Entry 9I4X (electron microscopy, 2.79 A resolution); this record covers chains B and F of the 24 polymer chains in the assembly.

== Chain B ==
Protein: Cytochrome c1, heme protein
From: Toxoplasma gondii GT1
UniProtKB: S7W9J5 (S7W9J5_TOXGG); numbering as in UniProt (aligned over 1-398)
Sequence (398 residues; row label = number of the first residue in the row):
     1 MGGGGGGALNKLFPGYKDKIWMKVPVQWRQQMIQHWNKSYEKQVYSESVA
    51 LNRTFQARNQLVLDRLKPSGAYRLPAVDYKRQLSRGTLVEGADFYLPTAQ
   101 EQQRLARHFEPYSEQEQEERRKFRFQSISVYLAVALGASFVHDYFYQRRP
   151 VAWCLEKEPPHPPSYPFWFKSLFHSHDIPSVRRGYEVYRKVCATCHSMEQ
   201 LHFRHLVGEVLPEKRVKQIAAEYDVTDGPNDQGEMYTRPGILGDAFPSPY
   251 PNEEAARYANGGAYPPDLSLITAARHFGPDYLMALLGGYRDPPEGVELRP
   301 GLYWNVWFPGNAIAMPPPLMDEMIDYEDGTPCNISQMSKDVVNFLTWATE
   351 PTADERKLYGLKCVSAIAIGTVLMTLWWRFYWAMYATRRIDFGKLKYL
Not modelled in the structure: 1-155
Covalently attached groups: heme c (HEC) linked to Cys192, Cys195
Metal / ion sites: heme c Fe near His196 (its only coordinating residue here)
Ligand contacts: heme c (HEC): Val191, Thr194, His196, Asn260, Ala263, Tyr264, Pro265, Pro266, Leu268, Ile271, Arg275, Tyr281, Leu282, Leu285, Leu286, Phe308, Pro309, Ile313, Ala314, Met315, Pro316, Leu319, Leu345

== Chain F ==
Protein: Putative ubiquinol-cytochrome c reductase hinge protein
From: Toxoplasma gondii GT1
UniProtKB: S7VSS5 (S7VSS5_TOXGG); numbering as in UniProt (aligned over 1-89)
Sequence (89 residues; each row starts with the number of its first residue):
     1 MSYPYYCEFFVKFPNYIPPKDPAERLVDPRQKLEPGCTARCSLWVNEYDA
    51 CTKRVRARTDNKGNCSGQYEELHVCIDRCVAKDIFKYLK
Not modelled in the structure: 1
Cystine bridges: Cys37-Cys79, Cys41-Cys75, Cys51-Cys65

== Interface between chain B and chain F ==
Residue-residue contacts - 55 pairs, chain B then chain F:
  Lys157(B) - Glu70(F)  salt bridge
  Pro160(B) - Glu70(F)
  His161(B) - Arg78(F)  hydrogen bond (backbone-side chain)
  Pro163(B) - Ala81(F)  hydrophobic
  Ser164(B) - Glu8(F)  hydrogen bond
  Tyr165(B) - Phe85(F)  hydrophobic
  Pro166(B) - Val11(F)  hydrophobic
  Pro166(B) - Lys12(F)
  Pro166(B) - Phe13(F)
  Pro166(B) - Phe85(F)
  Phe167(B) - Phe13(F)
  Phe167(B) - Phe85(F)  hydrophobic
  Trp168(B) - Phe13(F)  hydrophobic
  Phe169(B) - Tyr5(F)  hydrophobic
  Lys170(B) - Cys7(F)
  Lys170(B) - Glu8(F)  salt bridge
  Ser171(B) - Phe13(F)
  His174(B) - Phe13(F)
  Thr272(B) - Pro4(F)  hydrogen bond (side chain-backbone)
  Ala273(B) - Tyr3(F)
  Pro279(B) - Pro4(F)
  Asp280(B) - Glu8(F)
  Met283(B) - Phe85(F)  hydrophobic
  Arg290(B) - Tyr69(F)
  Arg290(B) - His73(F)
  Arg290(B) - Asp77(F)  salt bridge
  Asp291(B) - Tyr69(F)  hydrogen bond (backbone-side chain)
  Pro293(B) - Tyr48(F)
  Pro293(B) - Cys65(F)
  Pro293(B) - Ser66(F)
  Pro293(B) - Tyr69(F)  hydrophobic
  Glu294(B) - Tyr48(F)  hydrogen bond (backbone-side chain)
  Glu294(B) - Asn64(F)
  Glu294(B) - Cys65(F)  hydrogen bond (backbone-backbone)
  Gly295(B) - Gly63(F)
  Gly295(B) - Asn64(F)
  Trp304(B) - Tyr69(F)
  Trp307(B) - Asp77(F)  hydrogen bond
  Asn311(B) - Glu70(F)  hydrogen bond
  Thr330(B) - Lys89(F)
  Asn333(B) - Arg25(F)  hydrogen bond (side chain-backbone)
  Asn333(B) - Pro29(F)
  Ile334(B) - Asp28(F)
  Ser335(B) - Asp28(F)  hydrogen bond
  Ser335(B) - Leu88(F)
  Gln336(B) - Leu88(F)
  Gln336(B) - Lys89(F)  hydrogen bond (side chain-backbone)
  Lys339(B) - Phe85(F)
  Lys339(B) - Lys89(F)  hydrogen bond (side chain-backbone)
  Thr346(B) - Tyr5(F)
  Thr349(B) - Pro4(F)
  Glu350(B) - Pro4(F)
  Arg356(B) - Tyr3(F)
  Arg356(B) - Pro4(F)
  Lys357(B) - Tyr5(F)  hydrogen bond
Interface residues without a listed pair, chain B (45 interface residues in all): Leu172, His176, Arg183, Pro292, Val296, Val306, Pro331, Cys332
Interface residues without a listed pair, chain F (31 interface residues in all): Ser2, Pro14, Arg30, Thr52, Val74, Ile84

== In short ==
Chain B and chain F form an interface of 45 and 31 residues respectively; the contacts include 13 hydrogen
bonds and 3 salt bridges. Polar pairs include Lys157(B)-Glu70(F), Lys170(B)-Glu8(F) and Arg290(B)-Asp77(F).
Heme c is covalently linked to Cys195(B).
Chain B is Cytochrome c1, heme protein and chain F is Putative ubiquinol-cytochrome c reductase hinge protein,
both from Toxoplasma gondii GT1; the structure, Toxoplasma gondii cytochrome bc1 complex from the respiratory
supercomplex III2-IV inhibited by atovaquone and ELQ-300, was determined by electron microscopy together with
9G9T from the same study.
